8JAW - chains G and I of the 12 polymer chains in the assembly; structure by electron microscopy, 2.51 A resolution.

Chain G (and I):
Name: Methylcrotonoyl-CoA carboxylase beta chain, mitochondrial
Organism: Homo sapiens
Notes: EC 6.4.1.4; chain I of this document is another copy of the same molecule, construct and numbering; everything in this record applies to it too
Reference sequence: Q9HCC0 (MCCB_HUMAN); residue numbers follow UniProt; this construct covers 1-563
Chain sequence (563 residues; numbered 1 to 563; the number before each row is that of its first residue):
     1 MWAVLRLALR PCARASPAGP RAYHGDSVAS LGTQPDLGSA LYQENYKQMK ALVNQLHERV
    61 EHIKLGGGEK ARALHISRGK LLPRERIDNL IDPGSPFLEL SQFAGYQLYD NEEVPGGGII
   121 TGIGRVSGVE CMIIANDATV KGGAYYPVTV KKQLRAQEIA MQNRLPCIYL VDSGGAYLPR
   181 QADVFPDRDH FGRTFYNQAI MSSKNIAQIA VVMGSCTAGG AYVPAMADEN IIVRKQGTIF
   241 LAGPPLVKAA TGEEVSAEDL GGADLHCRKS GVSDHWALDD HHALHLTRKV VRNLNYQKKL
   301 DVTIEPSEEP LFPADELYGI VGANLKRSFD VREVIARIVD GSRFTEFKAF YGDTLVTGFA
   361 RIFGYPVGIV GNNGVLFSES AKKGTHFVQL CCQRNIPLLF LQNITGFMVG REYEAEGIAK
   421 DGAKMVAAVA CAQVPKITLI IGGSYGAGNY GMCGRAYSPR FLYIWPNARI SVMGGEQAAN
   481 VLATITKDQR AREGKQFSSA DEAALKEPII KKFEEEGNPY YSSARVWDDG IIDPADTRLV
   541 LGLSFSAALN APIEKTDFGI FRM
Disordered / not traced: 1-22
Ligand contacts:
  - BTI (5-(hexahydro-2-oxo-1H-thieno[3,4-d]imidazol-6-yl)pentanal), molecule 1: Leu-246, Ala-249, Ala-250
  - BTI, molecule 2: Thr-405, Gly-406, Phe-407, Val-409, Gln-477, Asn-480
Curated features (UniProtKB/Swiss-Prot):
  - region: Arg-343 to Asn-372 (Acyl-CoA binding)
  - modified residue: Lys-70 (N6-acetyllysine), Lys-141 (N6-succinyllysine), Lys-495 (N6-acetyllysine), Lys-511 (N6-acetyllysine)
Reported in the primary citation:
  - binding site for BTI: Leu-246, Ala-249, Ala-250, Thr-405, Phe-407, Val-409, Glu-476
  - catalytic residues: Phe-407, Ala-447 (proposed by the authors, not directly observed)

Interface between chain G and chain I:
Pairs across the interface (132; chain G residue first):
  Lys-151(G) with Asp-187(I), salt bridge
  Glu-158(G) with Arg-188(I), salt bridge
  Leu-178(G) with Lys-512(I), hydrogen bond (backbone-side chain)
  Pro-179(G) with Lys-512(I), hydrogen bond (backbone-side chain)
  Gln-181(G) with Val-472(I), hydrogen bond (side chain-backbone); Lys-512(I); Glu-516(I), hydrogen bond
  Ala-182(G) with Glu-516(I); Trp-527(I)
  Phe-185(G) with Gly-446(I); Tyr-450(I); Ile-470(I), hydrophobic; Ser-471(I); Val-472(I)
  Pro-186(G) with Trp-527(I), hydrophobic
  Asp-187(G) with Lys-151(I), salt bridge; Val-526(I); Trp-527(I), hydrogen bond
  Arg-188(G) with Glu-158(I), salt bridge; Arg-188(I); Asp-189(I), salt bridge; Arg-455(I); Ala-456(I)
  Asp-189(G) with Arg-188(I), salt bridge; Asp-189(I)
  Gly-192(G) with Tyr-450(I), hydrogen bond (backbone-side chain); Ala-456(I); Tyr-457(I)
  Arg-193(G) with Ala-456(I), hydrogen bond (side chain-backbone); Ser-458(I), hydrogen bond
  Phe-195(G) with Tyr-450(I), hydrophobic; Tyr-457(I)
  Tyr-196(G) with Ala-430(I), hydrophobic; Ala-456(I); Tyr-457(I), hydrophobic
  Ala-199(G) with Ala-430(I), hydrophobic; Cys-431(I)
  Ile-200(G) with Ala-430(I)
  Ser-202(G) with Gly-559(I); Ile-560(I)
  Ser-203(G) with Cys-431(I); Asp-557(I); Gly-559(I)
  Tyr-222(G) with Phe-407(I); Ala-423(I); Ala-447(I)
  Ala-225(G) with Ala-423(I), hydrophobic; Arg-562(I), hydrogen bond (backbone-side chain)
  Met-226(G) with Ala-423(I), hydrophobic; Ala-427(I), hydrophobic
  Ala-227(G) with Arg-562(I), hydrogen bond (backbone-side chain)
  Asp-228(G) with Arg-562(I), hydrogen bond (backbone-side chain)
  Leu-241(G) with Phe-407(I), hydrophobic; Glu-414(I), hydrogen bond (backbone-side chain)
  Ala-242(G) with Val-409(I), hydrophobic
  Val-247(G) with Val-409(I), hydrophobic
  Glu-253(G) with Arg-411(I)
  Lys-269(G) with Ala-415(I)
  Ser-270(G) with Glu-414(I); Ala-415(I); Lys-420(I), hydrogen bond (backbone-side chain)
  Val-272(G) with Arg-562(I)
  Asp-274(G) with Arg-562(I), salt bridge
  Phe-407(G) with Tyr-222(I); Leu-241(I), hydrophobic
  Val-409(G) with Ala-242(I), hydrophobic; Leu-246(I), hydrophobic; Val-247(I), hydrophobic; Ala-250(I), hydrophobic; Thr-251(I)
  Arg-411(G) with Glu-253(I); Val-255(I); Asp-259(I), salt bridge; Leu-260(I)
  Glu-414(G) with Phe-240(I); Leu-241(I), hydrogen bond (side chain-backbone); Ala-242(I); Leu-260(I)
  Ala-415(G) with Leu-265(I), hydrophobic; Ser-270(I)
  Ile-418(G) with Leu-241(I), hydrophobic
  Lys-420(G) with Ser-270(I), hydrogen bond (side chain-backbone); Val-272(I)
  Gly-422(G) with Tyr-222(I)
  Ala-423(G) with Tyr-222(I); Ala-225(I), hydrophobic; Met-226(I)
  Val-426(G) with Phe-195(I), hydrophobic; Tyr-222(I), hydrophobic
  Ala-427(G) with Ala-199(I); Met-226(I), hydrophobic
  Ala-430(G) with Tyr-196(I), hydrophobic
  Cys-431(G) with Ala-199(I)
  Gly-446(G) with Phe-185(I)
  Ala-447(G) with Tyr-222(I), hydrophobic
  Asn-449(G) with Phe-185(I)
  Tyr-450(G) with Phe-185(I); Gly-192(I)
  Arg-455(G) with Pro-186(I); Asp-187(I); Arg-188(I)
  Ala-456(G) with Asp-187(I); Arg-188(I); Gly-192(I); Arg-193(I), hydrogen bond (backbone-side chain)
  Tyr-457(G) with Gly-192(I); Phe-195(I)
  Ser-458(G) with Arg-193(I), hydrogen bond
  Ser-471(G) with Gln-181(I); Phe-185(I)
  Val-472(G) with Gln-181(I), hydrogen bond (backbone-side chain); Phe-185(I)
  Lys-512(G) with Leu-178(I); Pro-179(I), hydrogen bond (side chain-backbone)
  Glu-516(G) with Gln-181(I), hydrogen bond
  Val-526(G) with Asp-187(I)
  Trp-527(G) with Ala-182(I); Pro-186(I), hydrophobic; Asp-187(I)
  Asp-557(G) with Ser-203(I)
  Phe-558(G) with Ser-203(I)
  Gly-559(G) with Ser-202(I); Ser-203(I)
  Ile-560(G) with Ser-202(I), hydrogen bond (backbone-side chain); Asp-228(I)
  Arg-562(G) with Pro-224(I), hydrogen bond (side chain-backbone); Ala-225(I), hydrogen bond (side chain-backbone); Ala-227(I), hydrogen bond (side chain-backbone); Asp-228(I); Asn-230(I); Val-272(I), hydrogen bond (side chain-backbone); Asp-274(I), salt bridge
Also at the interface, not in a pair above, chain G (86 interface residues in all): Arg-180, Phe-191, Pro-224, Glu-229, Phe-240, Pro-245, Leu-246, Ala-249, Ala-250, Thr-251, Val-255, Asp-259, Leu-260, Leu-265, Gly-410, Gly-417, Ala-419, Ser-444, Tyr-445, Ile-470, Met-473, Phe-513
Also at the interface, not in a pair above, chain I (84 interface residues in all): Phe-191, Ile-200, Ala-221, Glu-229, Lys-269, Gly-417, Ala-419, Gly-422, Val-426, Ser-444, Tyr-445, Asn-449, Thr-484, Phe-513, Tyr-521, Phe-558
From the paper, about this interface:
  - specific contacts: Val-409(G)/Leu-246(I) (hydrophobic contact), Arg-411(G)/Glu-253(I), Ala-242(I)/Val-409(G) (hydrophobic contact), Val-247(I)/Val-409(G) (hydrophobic contact), Ala-250(I)/Val-409(G) (hydrophobic contact)

Overview:
86 residues of chain G and 84 residues of chain I are in contact; the contacts include 25 hydrogen bonds and 9
salt bridges. Polar contacts include Lys-151(G)/Asp-187(I), Glu-158(G)/Arg-188(I) and Arg-188(G)/Asp-189(I).
The paper describes hydrophobic contacts between Val-409(G) and Leu-246(I), Ala-242(I) and Val-409(G) and
Val-247(I) and Val-409(G) among others; a contact between Arg-411(G) and Glu-253(I). From the paper: catalytic
residues Phe-407(G) and Ala-447(G); a binding site for BTI at Leu-246(G), Ala-249(G) and Ala-250(G) among
others.
Chain G and chain I are both Methylcrotonoyl-CoA carboxylase beta chain, mitochondrial (Homo sapiens); the
structure, Human MCC in MCCD state, was determined by electron microscopy together with 7YBU, 8J4Z, 8J78,
8J7D, 8JAK, 8JXL and 3 further entries from the same study.
